7YMI - chains A and C of the 40 polymer chains in the assembly; structure by electron microscopy, 3.30 A resolution.

Chain A:
Molecule: Photosystem II protein D1 2
Source organism: Acaryochloris marina MBIC11017
Notes: EC 1.10.3.9
Reference sequence: A5A8K9 (PSBA2_ACAM1); residue numbers follow UniProt; this construct covers 1-360
Chain sequence (360 residues; each row starts with the number of its first residue):
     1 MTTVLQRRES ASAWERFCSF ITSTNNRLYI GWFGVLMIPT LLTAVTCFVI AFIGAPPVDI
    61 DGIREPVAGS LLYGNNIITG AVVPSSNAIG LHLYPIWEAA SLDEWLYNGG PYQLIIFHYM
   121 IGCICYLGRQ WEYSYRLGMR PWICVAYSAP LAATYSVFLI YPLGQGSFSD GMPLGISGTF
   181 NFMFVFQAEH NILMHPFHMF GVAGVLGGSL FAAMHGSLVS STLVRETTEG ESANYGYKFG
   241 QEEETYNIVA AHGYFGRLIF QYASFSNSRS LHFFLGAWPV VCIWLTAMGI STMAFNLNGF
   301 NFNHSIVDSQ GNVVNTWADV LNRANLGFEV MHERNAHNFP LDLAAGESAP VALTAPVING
Not modelled in the structure: 1-10, 225-266, 337-360
Metal / ion sites: Fe2+: H215, H272 (together with bicarbonate ion) (shared with 2 residues of chain D)
Ligand contacts:
  - 8CT ((6'R,11cis,11'cis,13cis,15cis)-4',5'-didehydro-5',6'-dihydro-beta,beta-carotene): I30, V35, I38, P39, L42, T43, T46, C47, I50, A51, G54, A55, I96, L102, L106, P111, L114
  - bicarbonate ion (BCT): H215, V219, H272
  - chlorophyll d (CL7), molecule 1: F33, F117, M120, I121, I124, L127, W131, Y155, L159
  - chlorophyll d (CL7), molecule 2: L36, P39, T40, T43, L93, Y94, P95, I96, W97, Q113, L114, F117, H118, I121
  - chlorophyll d (CL7), molecule 3: F48, Y119, T154, V157, F158, M172, I176, T179, F180, F182, M183
  - chlorophyll d (CL7), molecule 4: Y119, C123, Y147, P150, A153, T154, V157, F182, M183, F184, F186, Q187, I192, L193, H198, G201, V202, V205, L206, I283, T286, A287, I290
  - chlorophyll d (CL7), molecule 5: M199, V202, A203, L206, G207, L210, W278
  - pheophytin a (PHO), molecule 1: L41, A44, V45, F48, I115, Y119, C123, Y126, Q130, A146, Y147, A149, P150, F158, M172, L174, G175, I176, T179, V205, P279, V280, I283
  - pheophytin a (PHO), molecule 2: L206, S209, L210, A213, M214
  - plastoquinone 9 (PL9; 2,3-dimethyl-5-(3,7,11,15,19,23,27,31,35-nonamethyl-2,6,10,14,18,22,26,30,34-hexatriacontanonaenyl-2,5-cyclohexadiene-1,4-dione-2,3-dimethyl-5-solanesyl-1,4-benzoquinone): F48, V49, F52, I77, I176
Swiss-Prot annotation at these positions:
  - binding site (chlorophyll a): H118, H198
  - binding site (pheophytin a): Y126
  - binding site ([CaMn4O5] cluster): D170, E189, H332, E333, D342, A344
  - binding site (a quinone): H215, S264, F265
  - binding site (Fe cation): H215, H272
  - site: Y161 (Tyrosine radical intermediate), H190 (Stabilizes free radical intermediate), A344, A345 (Cleavage)
What the authors report for this chain:
  - binding site for chlorophyll d: H198, M199, L206
  - conformationally variable residues (order/disorder transition): A336

Chain C:
Molecule: Photosystem II CP43 reaction center protein
Source organism: Acaryochloris marina MBIC11017
Reference sequence: B0C1V7 (B0C1V7_ACAM1); residues 1-490 here = UniProt positions 1-490
Chain sequence (490 residues; numbered 1 to 490; the number before each row is that of its first residue):
     1 MKVCALGWHP KTKSMKTSSS LRRFYHVETP FNPSAAGYDR ATTGYGWWAG NARLTDLSGQ
    61 LTGAHIAHAG MITFWAGAMT LFEVSHFIPE KPMYEQGSIL LAHLAAEGFG VGPGGEVIST
   121 YPYFVIGAIH LIASAVLGFG GLYHTFRGPA KFEDYSDWWG YDWEDKEKMM QILGIHLIFL
   181 GIGALAFAAK AMFFGGLYDP WAPGGGNVRL ITNPTWNLGT FLGYITRSPW GEGGWIVSVN
   241 NLEDVVGGHL LVGVHYIFGG VFHILVKPWG WVRRAYVWSG EAYLSYSLGA LYMCGMIAVG
   301 YVWFNNTVYP SEFYGPTAAE ASQAQAMTFL IRDQRLGANI ASAQGPTGLG KYLMRSPSGE
   361 IIFGGETMRF WDFRGPWLEP LRGPNGLDLN KLRNDIQPWQ ARRAAEYMTH APLGALNSVG
   421 GVATEINSVN YVSPRSWLST SHFCLAFFFF VGHIWHSGRA RAAAAGFEKG IERKTEYALS
   481 LPDIDATSVD
Not modelled in the structure: 1-34, 338-351, 413-429, 486-490
Metal / ion sites: chlorophyll d Mg near N51 (its only coordinating residue here)
Ligand contacts:
  - 8CT ((6'R,11cis,11'cis,13cis,15cis)-4',5'-didehydro-5',6'-dihydro-beta,beta-carotene), molecule 1: A67, G70, M71, F74, L81, F124, A128, L131, I132, S134, A135, G138, L142, T145
  - 8CT, molecule 2: Y121, V125, A128, I129, I132, A133, V136, L137, W159
  - 8CT, molecule 3: F221, Y224, I225, I236, D244, V245, G248, H249, V252, A275, Y276, Y301
  - chlorophyll d (CL7), molecule 1: G37, Y38, W47, G50, N51, R53, L54, L57, Q60, A64, A67, M71, T145
  - chlorophyll d (CL7), molecule 2: Y45, W48, A49, G50, N51, A52, E281, L284, L288, F448, F449, V451, G452, W455, H456, R459
  - chlorophyll d (CL7), molecule 3: N51, L54, T55, L61, A64, H65, H68, I72, Y161, W163, M169, I172, H176, G280, E281, Y283, L284, S287, L288, L291
  - chlorophyll d (CL7), molecule 4: N51, H68, M71, I72, W75, L291, L445, F449
  - chlorophyll d (CL7), molecule 5: T62, H65, I66, A69, F152, W158, W159, Y161, K168, I172, I175, H176, F179
  - chlorophyll d (CL7), molecule 6: T62, I66, V136, L137, F139, G140, Y143, H144, P149, F152, Y155, W159
  - chlorophyll d (CL7), molecule 7: A69, I72, T73, W75, A76, T80, L100, H103, L104, E107, F109, I126, H130, L291
  - chlorophyll d (CL7), molecule 8: W75, L100, H103, F179, L180, I182, G183, L291, C294, G295, A298, Y309, L438, H442, L445, A446, F449
  - chlorophyll d (CL7), molecule 9: W75, M79, F82, E83, G97, I99, W437, L438, S441, H442
  - chlorophyll d (CL7), molecule 10: A106, E107, L180, G183, A184, F187, I236, V245, H249, L251, V252, H255, Y256, M293, C294, I297, A298, Y301, V308, Y309
  - chlorophyll d (CL7), molecule 11: K166, M169, M170, I172, L173, H176, L177, L180, Y256, Y276, W278, Y283, Y286, S287, A290, L291, C294
  - chlorophyll d (CL7), molecule 12: M170, L173, L177, H255, Y256, F258, G259, F262, H263, V266, K267, P268, W269, W271, V272, Y276
  - chlorophyll d (CL7), molecule 13: W216, L218, F221, L222, I225, L251, V254, H255, F258
  - chlorophyll d (CL7), molecule 14: W230, A275, Y276, V277, A282, S285, Y286, G289, A290, Y292, M293, F450, H453, S457, A460, R461
What the authors report for this chain:
  - binding site for chlorophyll d: H255

Interface between chain A and chain C:
Pairs across the interface (60):
  T24(A) - L481(C)
  N25(A) - P482(C)
  N26(A) - I484(C)
  R27(A) - I484(C)
  G62(A) - M368(C)
  R64(A) - M354(C)
  N87(A) - E366(C)
  N87(A) - M368(C)
  N87(A) - R369(C)  hydrogen bond
  A88(A) - P357(C)  hydrophobic
  A88(A) - M368(C)  hydrophobic
  A88(A) - W371(C)
  L91(A) - G231(C)  hydrogen bond (backbone-backbone)
  H92(A) - G231(C)  hydrogen bond (side chain-backbone)
  H92(A) - E232(C)
  H92(A) - W371(C)  hydrogen bond
  H92(A) - D372(C)  salt bridge
  L93(A) - W230(C)  hydrophobic
  L93(A) - E232(C)
  F117(A) - W230(C)  hydrophobic
  I124(A) - F450(C)  hydrophobic
  L127(A) - I454(C)  hydrophobic
  W131(A) - G458(C)
  W131(A) - R461(C)
  Y135(A) - R461(C)
  Y135(A) - A465(C)  hydrophobic
  Y135(A) - F467(C)  hydrophobic
  R136(A) - Y477(C)
  L137(A) - Y477(C)
  L137(A) - L481(C)  hydrophobic
  G138(A) - F467(C)
  G138(A) - I471(C)
  R140(A) - E468(C)  hydrogen bond (side chain-backbone)
  P141(A) - G458(C)
  W142(A) - W455(C)
  W142(A) - E468(C)
  C144(A) - I454(C)  hydrophobic
  V145(A) - I454(C)  hydrophobic
  S148(A) - V451(C)
  A152(A) - F447(C)  hydrophobic
  I160(A) - F443(C)  hydrophobic
  L163(A) - W303(C)
  L163(A) - F304(C)
  G164(A) - W303(C)
  Q165(A) - R369(C)  hydrogen bond (backbone-side chain)
  S167(A) - R369(C)
  S169(A) - R369(C)  hydrogen bond
  D170(A) - R369(C)  salt bridge
  W284(A) - F447(C)
  M288(A) - F443(C)  hydrophobic
  M288(A) - C444(C)  hydrophobic
  M288(A) - F447(C)  hydrophobic
  S291(A) - F443(C)
  T292(A) - T440(C)
  F295(A) - W303(C)  hydrophobic
  F295(A) - S436(C)  hydrogen bond (backbone-side chain)
  F295(A) - S439(C)
  F295(A) - T440(C)
  N296(A) - P412(C)  hydrogen bond (side chain-backbone)
  L297(A) - T440(C)
Interface residues without a listed pair, chain A (43 interface residues in all): G90, M139, G166
Interface residues without a listed pair, chain C (44 interface residues in all): V299, G365, F370, V432, W437, F448, R459, A462, K469, G470, D485

Summary:
The interface between chain A and chain C involves 43 residues on one side and 44 on the other; the contacts
include 9 hydrogen bonds and 2 salt bridges. Polar contacts include H92(A)-D372(C), D170(A)-R369(C) and
N87(A)-R369(C). The paper reports a binding site for chlorophyll d at H198(A), M199(A) and H255(C) among
others; conformational variability at A336(A).
Here chain A is Photosystem II protein D1 2 and chain C is Photosystem II CP43 reaction center protein, both
from Acaryochloris marina MBIC11017. Entry 7YMI (PSII-Pcb Dimer of Acaryochloris Marina) was determined by
electron microscopy together with 7YMM from the same study.
